7NYX - chains J and K of the 14 polymer chains in the assembly; structure by electron microscopy, 4.60 A resolution (low resolution: residue-level contacts below are approximate; hydrogen-bond / salt-bridge calls are withheld).

[Chain J]
Protein: Macrodomain Ter protein
Source organism: Photorhabdus thracensis
Reference sequence: A0A0F7LUV5 (A0A0F7LUV5_9GAMM); residue numbers follow UniProt; this construct covers 1-151
Sequence (151 residues; numbered 1 to 151; the number before each row is that of its first residue):
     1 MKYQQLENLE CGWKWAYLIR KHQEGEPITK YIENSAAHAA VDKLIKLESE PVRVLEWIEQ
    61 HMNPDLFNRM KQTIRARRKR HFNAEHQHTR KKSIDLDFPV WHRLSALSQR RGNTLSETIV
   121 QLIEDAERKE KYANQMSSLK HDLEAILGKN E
Unresolved in the structure: 136-151

[Chain K]
Molecule: matS2 DNA 80 b, oligo FBA769
Sequence (80 nucleotides; each row starts with the number of its first residue):
     1 CTCGCCTGTA AAGTAGGCAT TAGTTGTTCG TAGTGCTCGT CTGGCTCTGG ATTACCCGCC
    61 ACTGTTACAT TGTAACGGCA
Unresolved in the structure: 1-58

[How chain J and chain K interact]
Residue-residue contacts - 19 pairs, chain J then chain K:
  Met1(J) with DT63(K)
  Lys2(J) with DG64(K)
  Tyr3(J) with DG64(K); DT65(K)
  Gln5(J) with DT63(K)
  Lys71(J) with DC62(K)
  Arg75(J) with DT63(K); DG64(K); DT65(K)
  Arg78(J) with DT63(K); DG64(K)
  Lys79(J) with DT65(K)
  Lys91(J) with DT66(K)
  Trp101(J) with DC68(K)
  Ser105(J) with DC68(K)
  Thr114(J) with DT66(K); DA67(K)
  Leu115(J) with DA67(K); DC68(K)
Other interface residues (no listed pair), chain J (15 interface residues in all): Arg80, Ser116

[In short]
15 residues of chain J and 7 residues of chain K are in contact.
Here chain J is Macrodomain Ter protein (Photorhabdus thracensis) and chain K is matS2 DNA 80 b, oligo FBA769.
Entry 7NYX (Cryo-EM structure of the MukBEF-MatP-DNA monomer (closed conformation)) was determined by electron
microscopy (same publication as 7NYW, 7NYY, 7NYZ, 7NZ0, 7NZ2, 7NZ3 and 7NZ4).
